Entry 8J7S (electron microscopy, 2.84 A resolution); this record covers chains J and N of the 16 polymer chains in the assembly.

# Chain J (and N)
Protein: TIR domain-containing protein
From: Maribacter polysiphoniae
Notes: chain N of this document is another copy of the same molecule, construct and numbering; everything in this record applies to it too
Reference sequence: A0A316E683 (A0A316E683_9FLAO); residues 1-418 here = UniProt positions 1-418
Amino-acid sequence (418 residues; row label = number of the first residue in the row):
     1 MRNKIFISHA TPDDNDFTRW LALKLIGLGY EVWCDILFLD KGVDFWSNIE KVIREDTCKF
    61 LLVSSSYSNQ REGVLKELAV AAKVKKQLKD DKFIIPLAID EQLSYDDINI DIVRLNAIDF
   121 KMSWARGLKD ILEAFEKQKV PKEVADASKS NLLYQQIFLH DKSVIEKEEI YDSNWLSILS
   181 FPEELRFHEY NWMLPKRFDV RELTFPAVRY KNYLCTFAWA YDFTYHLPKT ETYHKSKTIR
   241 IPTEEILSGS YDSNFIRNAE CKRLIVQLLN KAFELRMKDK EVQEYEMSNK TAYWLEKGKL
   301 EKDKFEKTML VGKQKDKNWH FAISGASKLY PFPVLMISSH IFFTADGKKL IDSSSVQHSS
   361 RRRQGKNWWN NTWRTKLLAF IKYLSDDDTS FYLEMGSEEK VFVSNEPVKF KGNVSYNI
From the paper describing this entry:
  - binding site for the 24-nt DNA strand: R201, N270, K328, S359, K366
  - binding site for the 19-nt RNA strand: R209, K211, E260, R263, S288, H340, H358, R361, R362
  - binding site for the 19-nt RNA strand: R257
  - binding site for the 24-nt DNA strand: K313, K315
  - self-association interface (contacts with another copy of this molecule): E50, R54, D107, N109, D111
  - catalytic residues: E77 (proposed by the authors, not directly observed)

# Interface between chain J and chain N
Contacting residue pairs (21):
  L39(J) - N116(N)
  D40(J) - K92(N)
  D40(J) - N116(N)  hydrogen bond (backbone-side chain)
  K41(J) - I95(N)
  K41(J) - N116(N)
  K41(J) - A117(N)
  K41(J) - I118(N)
  K41(J) - A134(N)
  K41(J) - Q138(N)
  G42(J) - D91(N)
  G42(J) - K92(N)
  G42(J) - N116(N)  hydrogen bond (backbone-backbone)
  V43(J) - D91(N)
  V43(J) - K92(N)
  V43(J) - N116(N)
  D44(J) - D91(N)
  D44(J) - R114(N)  salt bridge
  D44(J) - L115(N)
  F45(J) - R114(N)  hydrogen bond (backbone-backbone)
  W46(J) - R114(N)
  S47(J) - R114(N)
Also at the interface, not in a pair above, chain N (12 interface residues in all): I94, D130

# In short
9 residues of chain J and 12 residues of chain N are in contact, with 3 hydrogen bonds and 1 salt bridge.
Polar contacts include D44(J)-R114(N), D40(J)-N116(N) and G42(J)-N116(N). The paper reports the catalytic
residue E77(J); a binding site for the 19-nt RNA strand at R209(J), K211(J) and E260(J) among others.
Chain J and chain N are both TIR domain-containing protein (Maribacter polysiphoniae); the structure,
Structure of the SPARTA complex, was determined by electron microscopy.
